PDB entry 2A4R | X-ray diffraction, 2.40 A resolution | chains B and D of the 4 polymer chains in the assembly

[Chain B (and D)]
Name: Ns4a peptide
Notes: chain D of this document is another copy of the same molecule, construct and numbering; everything in this record applies to it too
UniProt: O39914 (O39914_9HEPC); residues 21-39 here correspond to UniProt positions 6-24 (UniProt number = residue number - 15)
Amino-acid sequence (23 residues; numbered 19 to 41; the number before each row is that of its first residue):
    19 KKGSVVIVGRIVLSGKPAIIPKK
Not modelled in the structure: 19 (chain D: 19-20, 37-41)
Sequence notes: cloning artifact (19-20, 40-41); engineered mutation V30 (Ile15 in O39914)

[Chain B / chain D interface]
Residue-residue contacts - 12 pairs, chain B then chain D:
  G33(B) with S32(D)
  K34(B) with L31(D); S32(D); G33(D), hydrogen bond (backbone-backbone)
  P35(B) with V30(D); L31(D)
  A36(B) with I29(D); V30(D), hydrogen bond (backbone-backbone)
  I37(B) with R28(D); I29(D), hydrophobic
  I38(B) with R28(D), hydrogen bond (backbone-backbone); V30(D), hydrophobic

[In short]
The chain B/chain D interface involves 6 residues from each chain, with 3 hydrogen bonds. The backbones
hydrogen-bond at K34(B)-G33(D), A36(B)-V30(D) and I38(B)-R28(D).
Both chains are Ns4a peptide. Entry 2A4R (HCV NS3 Protease Domain with a Ketoamide Inhibitor Covalently bound)
was determined by X-ray diffraction.
